Entry 6RER (electron microscopy, 2.90 A resolution); this record covers chains S and Y of the 20 polymer chains in the assembly.

# Chain S
Protein: ATP synthase gamma chain, mitochondrial
Source organism: Polytomella sp. Pringsheim 198.80
Reference sequence: Q4LDE7 (Q4LDE7_9CHLO); residues 1-317 here = UniProt positions 1-317
Amino-acid sequence (317 residues; numbered 1 to 317; the number before each row is that of its first residue):
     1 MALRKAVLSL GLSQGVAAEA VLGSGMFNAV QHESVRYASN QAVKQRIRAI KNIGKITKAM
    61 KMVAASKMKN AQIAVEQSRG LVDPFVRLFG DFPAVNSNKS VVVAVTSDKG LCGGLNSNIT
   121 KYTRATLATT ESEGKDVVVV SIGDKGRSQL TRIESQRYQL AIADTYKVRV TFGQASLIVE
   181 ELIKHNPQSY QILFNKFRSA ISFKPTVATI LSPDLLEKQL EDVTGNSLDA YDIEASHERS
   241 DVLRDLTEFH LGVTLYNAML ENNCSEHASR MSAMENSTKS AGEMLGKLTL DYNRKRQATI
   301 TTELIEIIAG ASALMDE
Disordered / not traced: 1-38, 316-317

# Chain Y
Protein: ATP synthase subunit beta
Source organism: Polytomella sp. Pringsheim 198.80
Notes: EC 7.1.2.2
Reference sequence: A0ZW41 (A0ZW41_9CHLO); residue numbers follow UniProt; this construct covers 1-574
Amino-acid sequence (574 residues; row label = number of the first residue in the row):
     1 MALRYAAGLA KNVVQRQGAS LNIARAFAAE PAPAIDAGYV SQVIGPVVDV RFDGELPSIL
    61 SSLEVEGHSV RLVLEVAQHM GDNTVRCIAM DSTDGLVRGQ KVVDTGSPIK VPVGRGTLGR
   121 IMNVIGEPVD EQGPIDAADI WSIHREAPEF TEQSTEQEIL VTGIKVVDLL APYQRGGKIG
   181 LFGGAGVGKT VLIMELINNV AKAHGGFSVF AGVGERTREG NDLYREMIES GVIKLGAERG
   241 NSKCTLVYGQ MNEPPGARAR VALTGLTVAE YFRDIEGQDV LLFVDNIFRF TQANSEVSAL
   301 LGRIPSAVGY QPTLATDLGG LQERITTTTK GSITSVQAVY VPADDLTDPA PATTFAHLDA
   361 TTVLSRSIAE LGIYPAVDPL DSTSRMLNPN VIGAEHYNVA RGVQKVLQDY KNLQDIIAIL
   421 GMDELSEEDK LTVARARKIQ RFLSQPFQVA EVFTGTPGKY VDLADTISGF QGVLTGKYDD
   481 LPEMAFYMVG DIKEVKEKAD KMAKDIASRK EADNKKVSEE LKDIPSLDKL VSEIKEVVIE
   541 EDDGLEEDFK AEALSSETVV LNEEGKSVPL PKKN
Disordered / not traced: 1-35, 557-574
Sequence notes: conflict Ala350 (Gly in A0ZW41), Leu387 (Arg in A0ZW41)

# Chain S / chain Y interface
Contacting residue pairs - 16 pairs, chain S then chain Y:
  Lys61(S) - Ile419(Y)
  Met62(S) - Ile419(Y)  hydrophobic
  Lys69(S) - Leu420(Y)
  Asn293(S) - Asp345(Y)  hydrogen bond
  Arg296(S) - Asp345(Y)  salt bridge
  Arg296(S) - Asp348(Y)  salt bridge
  Gln297(S) - Val308(Y)
  Gln297(S) - Asp345(Y)  hydrogen bond
  Gln297(S) - Thr347(Y)  hydrogen bond
  Gln297(S) - Asp348(Y)
  Ile300(S) - Val308(Y)
  Thr301(S) - Val308(Y)
  Leu304(S) - Pro305(Y)  hydrophobic
  Leu304(S) - Gly309(Y)
  Ile308(S) - Ile304(Y)  hydrophobic
  Ile308(S) - Pro305(Y)
Also at the interface, not in a pair above, chain S (12 interface residues in all): Ala65, Met271
Also at the interface, not in a pair above, chain Y (14 interface residues in all): Ser306, Ala307, Pro342, Ala343, Pro349
The authors on this interface:
  - interface residues, chain S: Asn293(S), Arg296(S), Gln297(S)

# Summary
The interface between chain S and chain Y involves 12 residues on one side and 14 on the other, with 3
hydrogen bonds and 2 salt bridges. Polar pairs include Arg296(S)-Asp345(Y), Arg296(S)-Asp348(Y) and
Asn293(S)-Asp345(Y). The paper reports interface residues Asn293(S), Arg296(S) and Gln297(S).
Chain S is ATP synthase gamma chain, mitochondrial and chain Y is ATP synthase subunit beta, both from
Polytomella sp. Pringsheim 198.80; the structure, Cryo-EM structure of Polytomella F-ATP synthase, Rotary
substate 3B, focussed refinement of F1 head and rotor, was determined by electron microscopy (same publication
as 6RD4, 6RD5, 6RD6, 6RD7, 6RD8, 6RD9 and 46 further entries).
